PDB entry 5A2T | electron microscopy, 5.60 A resolution (low resolution: residue-level contacts below are approximate; hydrogen-bond / salt-bridge calls are withheld) | chains O and Z of the 26 polymer chains in the assembly

# Chain O
Protein: Coat protein
Organism: Bamboo mosaic virus
UniProt: O37178 (O37178_9VIRU); numbering as in UniProt (aligned over 39-242)
Sequence (204 residues; numbered 39 to 242; the number before each row is that of its first residue):
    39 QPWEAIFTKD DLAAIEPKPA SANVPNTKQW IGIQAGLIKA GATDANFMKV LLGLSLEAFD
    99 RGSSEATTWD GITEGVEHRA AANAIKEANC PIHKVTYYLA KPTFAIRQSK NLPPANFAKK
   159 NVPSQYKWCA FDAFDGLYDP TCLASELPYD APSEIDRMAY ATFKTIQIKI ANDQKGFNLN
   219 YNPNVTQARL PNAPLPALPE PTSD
From the paper describing this entry:
  - binding site for Bamboo mosaic virus (chain Z): Arg99, Lys132, Lys157, Lys213

# Chain Z
Molecule: Bamboo mosaic virus
Organism: Bamboo mosaic virus
Sequence (125 nucleotides; numbered 39 to 163; the number before each row is that of its first residue):
    39 UUUUUUUUUU UUUUUUUUUU UUUUUUUUUU UUUUUUUUUU UUUUUUUUUU UUUUUUUUUU
    99 UUUUUUUUUU UUUUUUUUUU UUUUUUUUUU UUUUUUUUUU UUUUUUUUUU UUUUUUUUUU
   159 UUUUU

# Chain O / chain Z interface
Residue-residue contacts (23):
  Arg99(O) - U160(Z)
  Ser101(O) - U160(Z)
  Ser102(O) - U160(Z)
  Glu103(O) - U158(Z)
  Glu103(O) - U159(Z)
  Glu103(O) - U160(Z)
  Pro129(O) - U161(Z)
  Pro129(O) - U162(Z)
  His131(O) - U161(Z)
  Lys132(O) - U162(Z)
  Lys132(O) - U163(Z)
  Asn154(O) - U160(Z)
  Lys157(O) - U159(Z)
  Lys158(O) - U160(Z)
  Asp170(O) - U161(Z)
  Gln205(O) - U160(Z)
  Gln205(O) - U161(Z)
  Ile208(O) - U159(Z)
  Ile208(O) - U160(Z)
  Gln212(O) - U159(Z)
  Gln212(O) - U160(Z)
  Lys213(O) - U161(Z)
  Lys213(O) - U162(Z)
Interface residues without a listed pair, chain O (17 interface residues in all): Asn127, Ala209

# In short
Chain O and chain Z form an interface of 17 and 6 residues respectively. From the paper: a binding site for
Bamboo mosaic virus (chain Z) at Arg99(O), Lys132(O) and Lys157(O) among others.
Here chain O is Coat protein and chain Z is Bamboo mosaic virus, both from Bamboo mosaic virus. Entry 5A2T
(The Molecular Basis for Flexibility in the Flexible Filamentous Plant Viruses) was determined by electron
microscopy.
